Entry 9EL4 (X-ray diffraction, 1.88 A resolution); this record covers chains A and B.

# Chain A (and B)
Molecule: 3C-like proteinase nsp5
From: Severe acute respiratory syndrome coronavirus 2
Notes: EC 3.4.22.69; chain B of this document is another copy of the same molecule, construct and numbering; everything in this record applies to it too
UniProtKB: P0DTD1 (R1AB_SARS2); residues 1-306 here correspond to UniProt positions 3264-3569 (UniProt number = residue number + 3263)
Sequence (306 residues; each row starts with the number of its first residue):
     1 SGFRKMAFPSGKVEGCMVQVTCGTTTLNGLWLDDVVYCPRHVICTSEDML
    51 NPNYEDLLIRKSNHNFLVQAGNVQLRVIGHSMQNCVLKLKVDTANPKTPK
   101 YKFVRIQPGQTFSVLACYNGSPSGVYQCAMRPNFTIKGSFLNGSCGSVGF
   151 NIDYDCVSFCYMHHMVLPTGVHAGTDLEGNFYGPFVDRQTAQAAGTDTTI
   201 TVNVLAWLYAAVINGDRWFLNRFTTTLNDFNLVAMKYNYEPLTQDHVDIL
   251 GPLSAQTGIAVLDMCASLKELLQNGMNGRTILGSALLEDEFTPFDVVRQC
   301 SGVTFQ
Disordered / not traced: 304-306 (chain B: 1-2, 302-306)
Construct notes: engineered mutation Val166 (Glu3429 in P0DTD1)
Curated features (UniProtKB/Swiss-Prot):
  - active site: His41 (For 3CL-PRO activity), Cys145 (Nucleophile)
  - site: Gln306 (Cleavage)
  - cross-link (Glycyl lysine isopeptide (Lys-Gly)): Lys5 (interchain with G-Cter in ubiquitin), Lys90 (interchain with G-Cter in ubiquitin)
Glycans and other covalent adducts: compound V2M linked to Cys145
Residues lining bound ligands: V2M (N-[(2S)-1-({(2S,3S)-3,4-dihydroxy-1-[(3S)-2-oxopyrrolidin-3-yl]butan-2-yl}amino)-4-methyl-1-oxopentan-2-yl]-4-methoxy-1H-indole-2-carboxamide): Leu27, His41, Met49, Phe140, Leu141, Asn142, Gly143, Ser144, His163, His164, Met165, Val166, Leu167, Pro168, His172, Asp187, Arg188, Gln189, Thr190, Ala191
Reported in the primary citation:
  - binding site for V2M: Ser1, Phe140, Cys145
  - catalytic residues: His41, Cys145
  - conformationally variable residues: Ser1
  - mutagenesis - E166V (2,700-fold): decreased binding to nirmatrelvir
  - mutagenesis - E166V: decreased catalytic activity
  - mutagenesis - E166V (Tm change 19.3 degC): decreased stability in response to nirmatrelvir
  - mutagenesis - E166V: decreased binding to V2M

# Chain A / chain B interface
Residue-residue contacts (66; chain A residue first):
  Ser1(A) - Gly138(B)
  Ser1(A) - Ser139(B)
  Ser1(A) - Phe140(B)  hydrogen bond (side chain-backbone)
  Ser1(A) - Leu141(B)
  Ser1(A) - Val166(B)
  Ser1(A) - His172(B)  hydrogen bond
  Gly2(A) - Gly138(B)
  Gly2(A) - Ser139(B)
  Arg4(A) - Tyr126(B)
  Arg4(A) - Gln127(B)  hydrogen bond (side chain-backbone)
  Arg4(A) - Cys128(B)
  Arg4(A) - Lys137(B)  hydrogen bond (side chain-backbone)
  Arg4(A) - Gly138(B)
  Arg4(A) - Ser139(B)
  Arg4(A) - Glu290(B)  salt bridge
  Lys5(A) - Arg4(B)
  Lys5(A) - Tyr126(B)
  Met6(A) - Gly124(B)
  Met6(A) - Val125(B)
  Met6(A) - Tyr126(B)  hydrophobic
  Met6(A) - Ser139(B)
  Ala7(A) - Gly124(B)
  Ala7(A) - Val125(B)  hydrogen bond (backbone-backbone)
  Phe8(A) - Val125(B)
  Pro9(A) - Ser10(B)
  Pro9(A) - Glu14(B)
  Pro9(A) - Pro122(B)  hydrophobic
  Pro9(A) - Ser123(B)
  Pro9(A) - Gly124(B)
  Ser10(A) - Pro9(B)
  Ser10(A) - Ser10(B)  hydrogen bond (side chain-backbone)
  Ser10(A) - Glu14(B)  hydrogen bond (backbone-side chain)
  Gly11(A) - Gly11(B)
  Gly11(A) - Glu14(B)  hydrogen bond (backbone-side chain)
  Glu14(A) - Pro9(B)
  Glu14(A) - Ser10(B)  hydrogen bond (side chain-backbone)
  Glu14(A) - Gly11(B)  hydrogen bond (side chain-backbone)
  Pro122(A) - Pro9(B)
  Ser123(A) - Pro9(B)
  Ser123(A) - Arg298(B)  hydrogen bond (backbone-side chain)
  Gly124(A) - Met6(B)
  Gly124(A) - Ala7(B)
  Gly124(A) - Pro9(B)
  Gly124(A) - Arg298(B)
  Val125(A) - Met6(B)
  Val125(A) - Ala7(B)  hydrogen bond (backbone-backbone)
  Val125(A) - Phe8(B)
  Val125(A) - Pro9(B)  hydrophobic
  Val125(A) - Val125(B)  hydrophobic
  Tyr126(A) - Arg4(B)
  Tyr126(A) - Lys5(B)
  Tyr126(A) - Met6(B)  hydrophobic
  Gln127(A) - Arg4(B)  hydrogen bond (backbone-side chain)
  Cys128(A) - Arg4(B)
  Lys137(A) - Arg4(B)  hydrogen bond (backbone-side chain)
  Ser139(A) - Arg4(B)
  Ser139(A) - Met6(B)
  Ser139(A) - Gln299(B)
  Leu141(A) - Gln299(B)
  Leu141(A) - Ser301(B)
  Gly283(A) - Leu286(B)
  Ala285(A) - Leu286(B)  hydrophobic
  Arg298(A) - Leu141(B)
  Gln299(A) - Ser139(B)  hydrogen bond
  Gln299(A) - Leu141(B)
  Val303(A) - Leu141(B)  hydrophobic
Also at the interface, not in a pair above, chain A (32 interface residues in all): Phe3, Lys12, Leu115, Thr280, Glu290, Ser301
Also at the interface, not in a pair above, chain B (32 interface residues in all): Leu115, Ala129, Gly170, Cys300
The authors on this interface:
  - residue pairs: Ser1(A)-Phe140(B) (hydrogen bond)

# Overview
Chain A and chain B each contribute 32 residues to their interface, with 15 hydrogen bonds and 1 salt bridge.
Among the polar pairs are Arg4(A)-Glu290(B), Ser1(A)-Phe140(B) and Ser1(A)-His172(B). The paper describes a
hydrogen bond between Ser1(A) and Phe140(B). The paper reports catalytic residues His41(A) and Cys145(A);
E166V of chain A reduces binding to nirmatrelvir.
Both chains are 3C-like proteinase nsp5 (Severe acute respiratory syndrome coronavirus 2). Entry 9EL4 (Crystal
Structure of SARS-CoV-2 Mpro mutant E166A with Pfizer Intravenous Inhibitor PF-00835231) was determined by
X-ray diffraction (same publication as 9ELV and 9MEI).
